Entry 8YIN (electron microscopy, 2.74 A resolution); this record covers chains E and I of the 20 polymer chains in the assembly.

# Chain E
Protein: Cytochrome b-c1 complex subunit Rieske, mitochondrial
From: Saccharomyces cerevisiae
Notes: EC 7.1.1.8
Reference sequence: A0A8H8ULJ0 (A0A8H8ULJ0_YEASX); residue numbers follow UniProt; this construct covers 31-215
Chain sequence (185 residues; row label = number of the first residue in the row):
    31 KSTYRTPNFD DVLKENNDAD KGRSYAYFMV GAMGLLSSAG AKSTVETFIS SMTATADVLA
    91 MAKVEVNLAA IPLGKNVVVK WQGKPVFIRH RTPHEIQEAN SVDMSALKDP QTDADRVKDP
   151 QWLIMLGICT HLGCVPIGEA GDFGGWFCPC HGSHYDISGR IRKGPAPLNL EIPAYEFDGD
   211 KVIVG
Disulfides: Cys-164/Cys-180
Ligand contacts: phosphatidic acid (6PH; (1R)-2-(phosphonooxy)-1-[(tridecanoyloxy)methyl]ethyl pentadecanoate): Gly-70, Ala-71, Ser-73, Thr-74, Thr-77, Phe-78

# Chain I
Protein: Cytochrome b-c1 complex subunit 9, mitochondrial
From: Saccharomyces cerevisiae
Reference sequence: P22289 (QCR9_YEAST); residues 4-58 here = UniProt positions 4-58
Chain sequence (55 residues; numbered 4 to 58; the number before each row is that of its first residue):
     4 SSLYKTFFKR NAVFVGTIFA GAFVFQTVFD TAITSWYENH NKGKLWKDVK ARIAA
Unresolved in the structure: 4

# Interface between chain E and chain I
Pairs across the interface (18; chain E residue first):
  Arg-53(E) / Tyr-7(I)
  Arg-53(E) / Lys-8(I)
  Ser-54(E) / Leu-6(I)
  Tyr-57(E) / Tyr-7(I)  hydrophobic
  Tyr-57(E) / Phe-11(I)  hydrophobic
  Tyr-57(E) / Phe-17(I)
  Gly-61(E) / Phe-17(I)
  Gly-61(E) / Ile-21(I)
  Gly-64(E) / Ile-21(I)
  Leu-65(E) / Ile-21(I)
  Leu-65(E) / Ala-25(I)
  Leu-66(E) / Phe-28(I)  hydrophobic
  Ser-68(E) / Ile-21(I)  hydrogen bond (side chain-backbone)
  Ser-68(E) / Phe-22(I)
  Ser-68(E) / Ala-25(I)
  Ala-69(E) / Ala-25(I)  hydrophobic
  Lys-72(E) / Ala-25(I)
  Lys-72(E) / Gln-29(I)  hydrogen bond
Other interface residues (no listed pair), chain E (12 interface residues in all): Phe-58, Val-60
Other interface residues (no listed pair), chain I (11 interface residues in all): Thr-20

# In short
Chain E and chain I form an interface of 12 and 11 residues respectively; the contacts include 2 hydrogen
bonds. Among the polar pairs are Ser-68(E)/Ile-21(I) and Lys-72(E)/Gln-29(I). Ligands of chain E: phosphatidic
acid.
Here chain E is Cytochrome b-c1 complex subunit Rieske, mitochondrial and chain I is Cytochrome b-c1 complex
subunit 9, mitochondrial, both from Saccharomyces cerevisiae. Entry 8YIN (Cryo-EM structure of Saccharomyces
cerevisiae bc1 complex in YF23694-bound state) was determined by electron microscopy (same publication as 8YHQ
and 8ZMT).
